4M2R - chain A; structure by X-ray diffraction, 1.99 A resolution.

== Chain A ==
Name: Carbonic anhydrase 2
Source organism: Homo sapiens
Notes: EC 4.2.1.1
Reference sequence: P00918 (CAH2_HUMAN); the author numbering skips numbers that UniProt does not, so the offset changes along the chain: 4-125 = UniProt 4-125; 127-261 = UniProt 126-260
Amino-acid sequence (257 residues; row label = number of the first residue in the row; note: 1 number in that range is skipped by the numbering (no residue carries it; nothing is unmodelled there)):
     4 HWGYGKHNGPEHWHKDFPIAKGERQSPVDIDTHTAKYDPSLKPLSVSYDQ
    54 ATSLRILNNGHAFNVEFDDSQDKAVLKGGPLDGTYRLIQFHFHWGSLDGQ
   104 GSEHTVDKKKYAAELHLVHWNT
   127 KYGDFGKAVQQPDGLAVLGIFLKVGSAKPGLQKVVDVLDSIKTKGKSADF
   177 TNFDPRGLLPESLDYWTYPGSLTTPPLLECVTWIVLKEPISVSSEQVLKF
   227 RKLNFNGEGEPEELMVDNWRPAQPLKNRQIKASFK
Bound ions: Zn2+: His94, His96, His119 (together with Brinzolamide)
Residues lining bound ligands: Brinzolamide (BZ1; (+)-4-ethylamino-3,4-dihydro-2-(methoxy)propyl-2H-thieno[3,2-e]-1,2-thiazine-6-sulfonamide-1,1-dioxide): Trp5, Asn62, His64, Gln92, His94, His96, Glu106, His119, Val121, Phe131, Val135, Leu141, Val143, Ser197, Leu198, Thr199, Thr200, Pro201, Pro202, Leu204, Trp209

== Overview ==
Bound to chain A: Brinzolamide. His94, His96 and His119 coordinate Zn2+.
Chain A is Carbonic anhydrase 2 (Homo sapiens); the structure, Human Carbonic Anhydrase II in complex with
Brinzolamide, was determined by X-ray diffraction, deposited together with 4M2U, 4M2V and 4M2W.
